Entry 3G5G (X-ray diffraction, 2.80 A resolution); this record covers chains A and B.

[Chain A (and B)]
Name: Regulatory protein
From: Enterobacter sp
Notes: chain B of this document is another copy of the same molecule, construct and numbering; everything in this record applies to it too
Reference sequence: Q8GGH0 (Q8GGH0_9ENTR); residues 1-79 here = UniProt positions 1-79
Sequence (99 residues; each row starts with the number of its first residue; numbers below 1 keep their minus sign (Met-19 is residue -19)):
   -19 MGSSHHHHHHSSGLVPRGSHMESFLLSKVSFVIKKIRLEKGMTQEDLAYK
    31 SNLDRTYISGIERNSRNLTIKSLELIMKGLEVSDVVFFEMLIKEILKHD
Not modelled in the structure: -19 to 1, 78-79 (chain B: -19 to 1)
Differences from the reference sequence: expression tag (-19 to 0)

[Interface between chain A and chain B]
Contacting residue pairs (40):
  Ser3(A) with Lys51(B); Glu54(B), hydrogen bond
  Phe4(A) with Glu54(B); Asp64(B)
  Leu5(A) with Ile50(B), hydrophobic; Glu54(B), hydrogen bond (backbone-side chain); Phe68(B), hydrophobic
  Leu6(A) with Ile50(B); Lys51(B)
  Asn47(A) with Thr49(B), hydrogen bond; Ile50(B); Lys51(B)
  Leu48(A) with Thr49(B); Ile50(B), hydrogen bond (backbone-backbone)
  Thr49(A) with Asn47(B), hydrogen bond; Leu48(B); Thr49(B)
  Ile50(A) with Leu5(B), hydrophobic; Asn47(B); Leu48(B), hydrogen bond (backbone-backbone); Ile50(B), hydrophobic
  Lys51(A) with Asn47(B)
  Glu54(A) with Ser3(B), hydrogen bond; Phe4(B); Leu5(B), hydrogen bond (side chain-backbone)
  Met57(A) with Leu5(B), hydrophobic
  Asp64(A) with Phe4(B)
  Val65(A) with Ile75(B), hydrophobic; Leu76(B), hydrophobic
  Phe68(A) with Leu5(B), hydrophobic; Phe68(B), hydrophobic; Leu71(B), hydrophobic
  Leu71(A) with Phe68(B), hydrophobic
  Ile72(A) with Val65(B), hydrophobic; Phe68(B), hydrophobic; Glu69(B); Ile72(B), hydrophobic
  Ile75(A) with Asp64(B); Val65(B), hydrophobic
  Leu76(A) with Val65(B), hydrophobic
Interface residues without a listed pair, chain A (20 interface residues in all): Val9, Glu69
Interface residues without a listed pair, chain B (20 interface residues in all): Leu6, Leu53, Met57

[In short]
The chain A/chain B interface involves 20 residues from each chain, with 8 hydrogen bonds. Polar contacts
include Ser3(A)-Glu54(B), Leu5(A)-Glu54(B) and Asn47(A)-Thr49(B).
Chain A and chain B are both Regulatory protein (Enterobacter sp); the structure, Crystal Structure of the
Wild-Type Restriction-Modification Controller Protein C.Esp1396I, was determined by X-ray diffraction (same
publication as 3FYA).
